Entry 1SB3 (X-ray diffraction, 2.20 A resolution); this record covers chains A and F of the 6 polymer chains in the assembly.

Chain A:
Molecule: 4-hydroxybenzoyl-CoA reductase alpha subunit
Organism: Thauera aromatica
Notes: EC 1.3.99.20
UniProt: O33819 (HCRA_THAAR); residue numbers follow UniProt; this construct covers 1-769
Sequence (769 residues; each row starts with the number of its first residue):
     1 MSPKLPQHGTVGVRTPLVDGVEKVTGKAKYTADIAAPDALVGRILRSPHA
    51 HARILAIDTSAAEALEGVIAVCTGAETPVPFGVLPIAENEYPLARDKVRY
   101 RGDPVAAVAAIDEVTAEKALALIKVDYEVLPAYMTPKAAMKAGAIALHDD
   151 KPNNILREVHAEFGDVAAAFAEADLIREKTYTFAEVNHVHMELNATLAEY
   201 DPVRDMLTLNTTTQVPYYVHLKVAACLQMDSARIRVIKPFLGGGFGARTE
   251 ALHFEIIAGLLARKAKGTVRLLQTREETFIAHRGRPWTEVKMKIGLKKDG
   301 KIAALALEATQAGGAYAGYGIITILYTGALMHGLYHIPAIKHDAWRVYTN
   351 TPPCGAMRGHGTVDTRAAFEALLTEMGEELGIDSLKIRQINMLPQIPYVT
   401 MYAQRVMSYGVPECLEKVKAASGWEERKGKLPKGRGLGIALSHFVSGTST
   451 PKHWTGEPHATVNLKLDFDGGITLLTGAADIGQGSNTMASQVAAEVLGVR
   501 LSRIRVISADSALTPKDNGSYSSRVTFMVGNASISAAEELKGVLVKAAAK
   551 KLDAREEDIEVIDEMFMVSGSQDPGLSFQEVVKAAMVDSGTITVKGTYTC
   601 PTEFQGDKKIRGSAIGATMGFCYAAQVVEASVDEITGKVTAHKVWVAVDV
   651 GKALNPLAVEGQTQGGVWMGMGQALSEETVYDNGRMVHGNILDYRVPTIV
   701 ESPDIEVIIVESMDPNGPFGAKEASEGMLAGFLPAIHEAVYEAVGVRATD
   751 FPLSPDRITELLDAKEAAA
Unresolved in the structure: 1-8
Residues lining bound ligands: molybdenum cofactor (PCD; (molybdopterin-cytosine dinucleotide-S,S)-dioxo-aqua-molybdenum(V)): Gln-214, Gly-243, Gly-244, Phe-245, Gly-246, Thr-249, Ala-356, Met-357, Arg-358, Gly-359, His-360, Ile-481, Gly-482, Gln-483, Gly-484, Ser-485, Met-488, Ser-520, Tyr-521, Ser-522, Ser-523, Arg-524, Val-525, Thr-526, Val-650, Lys-652, Ala-653, Leu-654, Asn-655, Ala-658, Val-659, Gln-662, Ala-721, Lys-722, Glu-723, Ala-724, Ser-725, Glu-726
Swiss-Prot annotation at these positions:
  - binding site (Mo-molybdopterin cytosine dinucleotide): Gln-214, Gly-244, Phe-245, Ser-522 to Thr-526, Val-650 to Asn-655, Lys-722 to Ser-725

Chain F:
Molecule: 4-hydroxybenzoyl-CoA reductase gamma subunit
Organism: Thauera aromatica
Notes: EC 1.3.99.20
UniProt: O33818 (HCRC_THAAR); residue numbers follow UniProt; this construct covers 1-161
Sequence (161 residues; row label = number of the first residue in the row):
     1 MKNILRLTLNGRAREDLVPDNMLLLDYLRETVGLTGTKQGCDGGECGACT
    51 VLVDDRPRLACSTLAHQVAGKKVETVESLATQGTLSKLQAAFHEKLGTQC
   101 GFCTPGMIMASEALLRKNPSPSRDEIKAALAGNLCRCTGYVKIIKSVETA
   151 AAARLCEEGAR
Unresolved in the structure: 158-161
Bound ions: 2Fe-2S cluster Fe site 1: Cys-41, Cys-46, Cys-49, Cys-61; 2Fe-2S cluster Fe site 2: Cys-100, Cys-103, Cys-135, Cys-137
Residues lining bound ligands:
  - FAD (flavin-adenine dinucleotide): Gly-43, Gly-44, Glu-45
  - 2Fe-2S cluster (FES), molecule 1: Lys-38, Gln-39, Gly-40, Cys-41, Gly-44, Glu-45, Cys-46, Gly-47, Ala-48, Cys-49, Leu-59, Cys-61
  - 2Fe-2S cluster (FES), molecule 2: Thr-98, Gln-99, Cys-100, Gly-101, Phe-102, Cys-103, Thr-104, Cys-135, Arg-136, Cys-137, Thr-138
  - molybdenum cofactor (PCD; (molybdopterin-cytosine dinucleotide-S,S)-dioxo-aqua-molybdenum(V)): Gln-99, Cys-100, Cys-137
Swiss-Prot annotation at these positions:
  - binding site ([2Fe-2S] cluster): Cys-41, Cys-46, Cys-49, Cys-61, Cys-100, Cys-103, Cys-135, Cys-137

Chain A / chain F interface:
Contacting residue pairs (10):
  Leu-40(A) / Gln-82(F)
  Ile-69(A) / Gln-82(F)
  Pro-202(A) / Gly-83(F)
  Pro-202(A) / Thr-84(F)
  Val-203(A) / Gly-83(F)
  Val-203(A) / Leu-85(F)  hydrophobic
  Ala-265(A) / Gln-82(F)
  Lys-266(A) / Gln-82(F)
  Lys-266(A) / Gly-83(F)  hydrogen bond (backbone-backbone)
  Lys-266(A) / Thr-84(F)
Other interface residues (no listed pair), chain A (8 interface residues in all): Asp-38, Gly-267

Summary:
8 residues of chain A face 4 of chain F across their interface, with 1 hydrogen bond. The hydrogen-bonded pair
Lys-266(A)/Gly-83(F) is a backbone contact. Ligands of chain A: molybdenum cofactor. Chain F binds molybdenum
cofactor, flavin-adenine dinucleotide and 2Fe-2S cluster.
Here chain A is 4-hydroxybenzoyl-CoA reductase alpha subunit and chain F is 4-hydroxybenzoyl-CoA reductase
gamma subunit, both from Thauera aromatica. Entry 1SB3 (Structure of 4-hydroxybenzoyl-CoA reductase from
Thauera aromatica) was determined by X-ray diffraction together with 1RM6 from the same study.
